7OOD - chains 3 and 0 of the 31 polymer chains in the assembly; structure by electron microscopy, 3.40 A resolution.

Chain 3:
Molecule: 23S ribosomal RNA
From: Mycoplasma pneumoniae (strain ATCC 29342 / M129)
Sequence (2907 nucleotides; row label = number of the first residue in the row):
     1 UACAAUAAGU UACUAAGGGC UUAUGGUGGA UGCCUUGGCA CUAAUAGGCG AUGAAGGACG
    61 UGUUAACCUG CGAUAAGCUU CGGGUAGGUG GUAAGAACCU CAGAUCCGGA GAUUUCCGAA
   121 UGGAGCAAUC CGGUAGUUGG AAACAGCUAU CAUUAAUUGA UGAAUAAAUA GUCAAUUAAA
   181 GCAAUACGUG GUGAAGUGAA ACAUCUCAGU AGCCACAGGA AAAGAAAACG AAUGUGAUUC
   241 CGUGUGUAGU GGCGAGCGAA AGCGGAACAG GCCAAACUUA UCAUUAGAUA GGGGUUGUAG
   301 GGCUUGCAAU GUGGACUUGA AAACGAUAGA AGAAGCUGUU GGAAAGCAGC GCGCAAAAGG
   361 GUGAUAGCCC CGUAUUUGAA AUUGUUUUCA UACCUAGCGA GAUCCCUGAG UAGCUCGGAA
   421 AACGUUAUUU UGAGUGAAUC UGCCCAGACC AUUGGGUAAG CCUAAAUACU AAUUAGUGAC
   481 CGAUAGCGAA ACAGUACCGU GAGGGAAAGG UGAAAAGAAC CCAGAGAUGG GAGUGAAAUA
   541 GAUUCUGAAA CCAUAUGCCU ACAACGUGUC AGAGCACAUU AAUGUGUGAU GGCGUGCGUU
   601 UUGAAGUAUG AGCCGGCGAG UUAUGAUAGC AAGCGUUAGU UAACCAGGAG AUGGGGAGCU
   661 GUAGCGAAAG CGAGUUUUAA AAGAGCGUUU GUUUGUUAUU AUAGACCCGA AACGGGUUGA
   721 GCUAGUCAUG AGCAGGUUGA AGGUUGAGUA ACAUCAACUG GAGGACCGAA CCGACUCUCG
   781 UUGAAACGAU AGCGGAUGAC UUGUGAUUAG GGGUGAAAUU CCAAUCGAAA UCCGUGAUAG
   841 CUGGUUCUCG UCGAAAUAGC UUUAAGGCUA GCGUGAGAUC ACAAAUAAGU GGAGGUAAAG
   901 CUACUGAAUG UAUGAUGGCG CCACCUAGGC GUACUGAAUA CAAUUAAACU CUGAAUGCCA
   961 UUUAUUUUAU UCUCGCAGUC AGACAGUGGG GGAUAAGCUU CAUUGUCAAG AGGGGAAGAG
  1021 CCCAGAUCAU UAAAUAAGGU CCCCAAAAUA UACUAAGUGG AAAAGGAUGU GAAAGUGCUA
  1081 AAACAGCAAG GAUGUUGGCU UAGAAGCAGC CAUCGUUUAA AGAGUGCGUA ACAGCUCACU
  1141 UGUCGAGUGU UUUUGCGCCG AAGAUGUAAC GGGGCUAAGU AUAUUACCGA AUUUAUGGAU
  1201 AAGAUUUAUA UCUUGUGGUA GACGAGCGUU GUAUUGGAGU UGAAGUCAAA GCGUGAGCAU
  1261 UGGUGGAUCC AAUACAAGUG AGAAUGCCGG CAUGAGUAAC GCUUGGGAGU GAGAAUCUCC
  1321 CAAACCGAUU GACUAAGGUU UCCUGGACCA GGGUCGUCCU UCCAGGGUUA GUCUGGACCU
  1381 AAGCUGAGGC UGAAAAGCGU AGGCGAUGGA CAACAGGUUA AUAUUCCUGU ACUUACAGUU
  1441 AGACUGAUGG AGUGACAAAG AAGGUUUUCC ACCCCCAUAA UUGGAUUUGG GGAUAAAUCA
  1501 UAAGGUGGUA CAAUAGGCAA AUCCGUUGUG CAUAACAUUG AGUGAUGAUG UCGAGUGAAU
  1561 GAGUGAUCAA GUAGCGAAGG UGGUAUUAAU CAUGCUUUCA AGAAAAGCUU CUAGGGUUAA
  1621 UCUAGCUGUA ACCAGUACCG AGAACGAACA CACGUAGUCA AGGAGAGGAU CCUAAGGUUA
  1681 GCGAGUGAAC UAUAGCCAAG GAACUCUGCA AAUUAACCCC GUAAGUUAGC GAGAAGGGGU
  1741 GCUUAUGUAA AAGUAAGCCG CAGUGAAGAA CGAGGGGGGA CUGUUUAACU AAAACACAAC
  1801 UCUAUGCCAA ACCGUAAGGU GAUGUAUAUG GGGUGACACC UGCCCAGUGC UGGAAGGUUA
  1861 AAGAAGGAGG UUAGCGCAAG CGAAGCUUUU AACUGAAGCC CCAGUGAACG GCGGCCGUAA
  1921 CUAUAACGGU CCUAAGGUAG CGAAAUUCCU AGUCGGGUAA AUUCCGUCCC GCUUGAAUGG
  1981 UGUAACCAUC UCUUGACUGU CUCGGCUAUA GACUCGGUGA AAUCCAGGUA CGGGUGAAGA
  2041 CACCCGUUAG GCGCAACGGG ACGGAAAGAC CCCGUGAAGC UUUACUGUAG CUUAAUAUUG
  2101 AUCAGGACAU UAUCAUGUAG AGAAUAGGUA GGAGCAAUCG AUGCAAGUUC GCUAGGACUU
  2161 GUUGAUGCGA AAGGUGGAAU ACUACCCUUG GUUGUGUGCU GUUCUAAUUG GUAACUGUUA
  2221 UCCAGUUUCA AGACAGUGUU AGGUGGGCAG UUUGACUGGG GCGGUCGCCU CCUAAAAGGU
  2281 AACGGAGGCG UACAAAGGUA CCUUCAGUAC GGUUGGAAAU CGUAUGUAGA GUGUAAUGGU
  2341 GUAAGGGUGC UUGACUGUGA GACAUACAGG UCGAACAGGU GAGAAAUCAG GUCAUAGUGA
  2401 UCCGGUGGUC CAGUAUGGAA UGGCCAUCGC UCAACGGAUA AAAGCUACUC CGGGGAUAAC
  2461 AGGCUGAUAC UGCCCAAGAG UUCAUAUCGA CGGCAGUGUU UGGCACCUCG AUGUCGACUC
  2521 AUCUCAUCCU CGAGCUGAAG CAGGUUCGAA GGGUUCGGCU GUUCGCCGAU UAAAGAGAUA
  2581 CGUGAGUUGG GUUCAAACCG UCGUGAGACA GGUUGGUCCC UAUCUAUUGU GCCCGUAGGA
  2641 AGAUUGAAGA GUGUUGCUUC UAGUACGAGA GGACCGAAGC GAGGACACCU CUUAUGCUCC
  2701 AGUUGUAGCG CCAGCUGCAC CGCUGGGUAG UAACGUGUCU AUUAGAUAAA CGCUGAAAGC
  2761 AUCUAAGUGU GAAACUAUCU CAAAGAUUAA UCUUCCCAUU UCGCAAGAAA GUAAGAGCCG
  2821 UCAAAGACGA UGACGUUGAU AGGUUACAGG UGUAAGCAUA GUGAUAUGUU GAGCUGAGUA
  2881 AUACUAAUUG CUCGAGGACU UAUUGGA
Unresolved in the structure: 1-7, 1560-1569, 2803-2806, 2901-2907

Chain 0:
Name: 50S ribosomal protein L34
From: Mycoplasma pneumoniae (strain ATCC 29342 / M129)
UniProt: P78006 (RL34_MYCPN); residue numbers follow UniProt; this construct covers 1-48
Sequence (48 residues; each row starts with the number of its first residue):
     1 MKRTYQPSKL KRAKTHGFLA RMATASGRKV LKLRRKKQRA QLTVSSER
Unresolved in the structure: 48

Chain 3 / chain 0 interface:
Pairs across the interface (78; chain 3 residue first):
  A55(3) with Arg35(0), base contact
  G56(3) with Arg35(0), hydrogen bond to the sugar
  A119(3) with Met22(0), phosphate contact
  G125(3) with Leu19(0), base contact
  C126(3) with Ala13(0), phosphate contact; Lys14(0), sugar contact
  A127(3) with Ala13(0), phosphate contact; Gly17(0), phosphate contact; Phe18(0), stacking on the base; Leu19(0), hydrogen bond to the phosphate; Ala20(0), phosphate contact; Leu42(0), base contact; Ser45(0), hydrogen bond to the phosphate
  A128(3) with Ser46(0), base contact
  A183(3) with Lys32(0), phosphate contact
  U185(3) with Lys36(0), hydrogen bond to the sugar
  C213(3) with Lys29(0), salt bridge to the phosphate
  G494(3) with Lys37(0), base contact; Gln38(0), sugar contact; Arg39(0), sugar contact
  U495(3) with Arg39(0), phosphate contact; Ala40(0), hydrogen bond to the phosphate
  U500(3) with Tyr5(0), sugar contact; Arg12(0), hydrogen bond to the sugar; His16(0), hydrogen bond to the base
  G501(3) with Arg12(0), salt bridge to the phosphate; His16(0), hydrogen bond to the sugar; Arg21(0), hydrogen bond to the sugar
  A502(3) with Arg21(0), sugar contact; Val30(0), phosphate contact; Arg34(0), salt bridge to the phosphate
  G503(3) with Val30(0), phosphate contact; Leu33(0), phosphate contact; Arg34(0), salt bridge to the phosphate; Arg39(0), hydrogen bond to the base
  G504(3) with Lys37(0), salt bridge to the phosphate; Arg39(0), hydrogen bond to the base
  G505(3) with Lys37(0), base contact; Arg39(0), hydrogen bond to the base
  U717(3) with Ser26(0), hydrogen bond to the phosphate
  U718(3) with Arg21(0), phosphate contact; Ser26(0), hydrogen bond to the phosphate
  G719(3) with Thr15(0), phosphate contact; His16(0), salt bridge to the phosphate; Arg21(0), salt bridge to the phosphate
  A720(3) with Lys11(0), salt bridge to the phosphate; Thr15(0), phosphate contact
  G721(3) with Tyr5(0), hydrogen bond to the base; Gln6(0), hydrogen bond to the sugar; Pro7(0), base contact; Ser8(0), base contact; Lys11(0), salt bridge to the phosphate; Arg12(0), base contact; His16(0), hydrogen bond to the base
  C722(3) with Lys2(0), sugar contact; Arg3(0), sugar contact; Thr4(0), sugar contact
  U723(3) with Lys2(0), salt bridge to the phosphate
  C787(3) with Arg3(0), salt bridge to the phosphate
  G803(3) with Lys2(0), salt bridge to the phosphate
  A806(3) with Lys14(0), phosphate contact
  A823(3) with Thr4(0), base contact
  A824(3) with Arg3(0), hydrogen bond to the base; Thr4(0), hydrogen bond to the phosphate
  G1337(3) with Pro7(0), sugar contact; Ser8(0), phosphate contact; Lys9(0), salt bridge to the phosphate
  G1338(3) with Lys9(0), salt bridge to the phosphate
  A1395(3) with Ala25(0), sugar contact
  G1646(3) with Met1(0), hydrogen bond to the base; Arg3(0), sugar contact; Tyr5(0), hydrogen bond to the sugar; Gln6(0), hydrogen bond to the sugar; Pro7(0), sugar contact
  A1647(3) with Arg3(0), hydrogen bond to the sugar
  C1653(3) with Met1(0), hydrogen bond to the sugar
  G1654(3) with Met1(0), sugar contact; Lys2(0), sugar contact
Interface residues without a listed pair, chain 3 (43 interface residues in all): G118, C214, G716, G805, A1336, A1396
Interface residues without a listed pair, chain 0 (41 interface residues in all): Leu10, Gly27, Arg28, Val44

Summary:
43 residues of chain 3 face 41 of chain 0 across their interface, with 24 hydrogen bonds, 14 salt bridges and
1 aromatic stacking contact. Polar pairs include U500(3)-His16(0), G503(3)-Arg39(0) and G504(3)-Arg39(0).
Here chain 3 is 23S ribosomal RNA and chain 0 is 50S ribosomal protein L34, both from Mycoplasma pneumoniae
(strain ATCC 29342 / M129). Entry 7OOD (Mycoplasma pneumoniae 50S subunit of ribosomes in
chloramphenicol-treated cells) was determined by electron microscopy together with 7OOC, 7P6Z, 7PAH, 7PAI,
7PAJ, 7PAK and 23 further entries from the same study.
